4OX8 - chains A and C of the 6 polymer chains in the assembly; structure by X-ray diffraction, 1.90 A resolution.

# Chain A
Molecule: Carbon dioxide-concentrating mechanism protein CcmK
Organism: Prochlorococcus marinus
UniProt: Q7V6F7 (CCMK_PROMM); residue numbers follow UniProt; this construct covers 1-103
Sequence (128 residues; each row starts with the number of its first residue; numbers below 1 keep their minus sign (Met-24 is residue -24)):
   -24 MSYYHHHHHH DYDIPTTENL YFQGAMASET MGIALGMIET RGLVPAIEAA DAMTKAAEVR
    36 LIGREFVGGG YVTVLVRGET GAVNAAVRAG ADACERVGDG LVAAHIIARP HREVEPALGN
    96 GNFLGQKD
Not modelled in the structure: -24 to 5, 96-103
Differences from the reference sequence: expression tag (-24 to 0)

# Chain C
Molecule: Carbon dioxide-concentrating mechanism protein CcmK
Organism: Prochlorococcus marinus
UniProt: Q7V6F7 (CCMK_PROMM); residues 0-102 here correspond to UniProt positions 1-103 (UniProt number = residue number + 1)
Sequence (128 residues; each row starts with the number of its first residue; numbers below 1 keep their minus sign (Met-25 is residue -25)):
   -25 MSYYHHHHHH DYDIPTTENL YFQGAMASET MGIALGMIET RGLVPAIEAA DAMTKAAEVR
    35 LIGREFVGGG YVTVLVRGET GAVNAAVRAG ADACERVGDG LVAAHIIARP HREVEPALGN
    95 GNFLGQKD
Not modelled in the structure: -25 to 5, 93-102
Differences from the reference sequence: expression tag (-25 to -1)

# How chain A and chain C interact
Contacting residue pairs (46):
  Arg16(A) - Tyr45(C)
  Gly17(A) - Glu13(C)
  Gly17(A) - Tyr45(C)
  Leu18(A) - Glu13(C)  hydrogen bond (backbone-side chain)
  Leu18(A) - Glu39(C)
  Leu18(A) - Val41(C)  hydrophobic
  Leu18(A) - Thr47(C)
  Val19(A) - Met11(C)  hydrophobic
  Val19(A) - Glu13(C)  hydrogen bond (backbone-side chain)
  Val19(A) - Thr47(C)
  Val19(A) - Ala77(C)  hydrophobic
  Val19(A) - His79(C)
  Pro20(A) - Glu13(C)
  Ile22(A) - Leu9(C)  hydrophobic
  Ile22(A) - Met11(C)  hydrophobic
  Ile22(A) - Leu49(C)  hydrophobic
  Ile22(A) - Ile81(C)  hydrophobic
  Ile22(A) - Leu92(C)  hydrophobic
  Glu23(A) - His79(C)  salt bridge
  Glu23(A) - Ile81(C)
  Asp26(A) - Ile81(C)
  Asp26(A) - Pro84(C)
  Asp26(A) - His85(C)  hydrogen bond (side chain-backbone)
  Asp26(A) - Val88(C)
  Thr29(A) - His85(C)  hydrogen bond (backbone-side chain)
  Thr29(A) - Glu87(C)
  Thr29(A) - Val88(C)
  Lys30(A) - Arg83(C)  hydrogen bond (side chain-backbone)
  Lys30(A) - His85(C)
  Arg35(A) - Glu87(C)
  Leu36(A) - Glu87(C)  hydrogen bond (backbone-side chain)
  Arg39(A) - Glu39(C)  salt bridge
  Arg39(A) - Ala91(C)
  Phe41(A) - Glu39(C)
  Phe41(A) - Val41(C)
  Gly44(A) - Gly42(C)
  Gly44(A) - Gly43(C)
  Gly45(A) - Gly42(C)  hydrogen bond (backbone-backbone)
  Gly45(A) - Gly43(C)
  Gly45(A) - Tyr45(C)
  Val47(A) - Val41(C)  hydrophobic
  Val72(A) - His79(C)
  Gly73(A) - Val76(C)
  Gly73(A) - Ala77(C)
  Asp74(A) - Tyr45(C)  hydrogen bond
  Asp74(A) - Val76(C)
Other interface residues (no listed pair), chain A (22 interface residues in all): Ala25, Val34
Other interface residues (no listed pair), chain C (22 interface residues in all): Ile12

# Summary
The chain A/chain C interface involves 22 residues from each chain, with 8 hydrogen bonds and 2 salt bridges.
Polar pairs include Glu23(A)-His79(C), Arg39(A)-Glu39(C) and Leu18(A)-Glu13(C).
Both chains are Carbon dioxide-concentrating mechanism protein CcmK (Prochlorococcus marinus). Entry 4OX8
(Structure of Prochlorococcus marinus str. MIT 9313 CsoS1) was determined by X-ray diffraction (same
publication as 4OX6 and 4OX7).
